Entry 7UGN (electron microscopy, 3.40 A resolution); this record covers chains A and J of the 18 polymer chains in the assembly.

# Chain A
Protein: Envelope glycoprotein gp120
Organism: Human immunodeficiency virus 1
Reference sequence: Q2N0S5 (Q2N0S5_9HIV1); aligned to UniProt positions 31-481 over residues 32-506 (the alignment contains insertions or deletions, so no single offset holds)
Sequence (451 residues; each row starts with the number of its first residue; note: 26 numbers in that range are skipped by the numbering (no residue carries them; nothing is unmodelled there)):
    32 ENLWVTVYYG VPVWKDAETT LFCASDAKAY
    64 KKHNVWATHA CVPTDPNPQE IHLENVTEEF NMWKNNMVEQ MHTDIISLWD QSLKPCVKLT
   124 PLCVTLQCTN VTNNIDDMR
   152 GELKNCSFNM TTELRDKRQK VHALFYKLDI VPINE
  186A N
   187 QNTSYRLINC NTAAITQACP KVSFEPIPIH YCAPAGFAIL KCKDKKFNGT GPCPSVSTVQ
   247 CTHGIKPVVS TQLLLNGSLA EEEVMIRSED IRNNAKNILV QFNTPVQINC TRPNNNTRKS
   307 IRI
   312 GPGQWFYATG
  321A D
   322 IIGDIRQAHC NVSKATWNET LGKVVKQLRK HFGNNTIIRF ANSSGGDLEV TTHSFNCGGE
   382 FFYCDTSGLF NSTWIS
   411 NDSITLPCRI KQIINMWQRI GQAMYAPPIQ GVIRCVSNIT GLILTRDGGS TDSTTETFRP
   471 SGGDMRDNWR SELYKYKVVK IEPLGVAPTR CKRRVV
Construct notes: conflict Lys64 (Glu63 in Q2N0S5), Arg169 (Lys160 in Q2N0S5), His173 (Tyr164 in Q2N0S5), Ala174 (Ser165 in Q2N0S5), Lys178 (Arg169 in Q2N0S5), Ile181 (Val172 in Q2N0S5), Pro183 (Gln174 in Q2N0S5), Thr189 (Lys188 in Q2N0S5), Ser190 (Glu189 in Q2N0S5), Ala199 (Ser198 in Q2N0S5), Asp276 (Asn275 in Q2N0S5), Arg278 (Thr277 in Q2N0S5), Trp316 (Ala313 in Q2N0S5), Asn332 (Thr330 in Q2N0S5), Asp386 (Asn384 in Q2N0S5), Asp462 (Asn459 in Q2N0S5), Ser471 (Gly468 in Q2N0S5), Cys501 (Ala498 in Q2N0S5)
Disulfides: Cys54-Cys74, Cys119-Cys205, Cys126-Cys196, Cys131-Cys157, Cys218-Cys247, Cys228-Cys239, Cys296-Cys331, Cys378-Cys445, Cys385-Cys418
Covalent attachments: N-acetylglucosamine (NAG) linked to Asn88, Asn133, Asn156, Asn160, Asn234, Asn262, Asn295, Asn301, Asn363, Asn392; glycan linked to Asn332
From the paper describing this entry:
  - post-translational modification sites: Asn234, Asn363, Asn392

# Chain J
Protein: BG24 inferred germline Fab with germline CDR3s light chain
Organism: Homo sapiens
Notes: antibody fragment or engineered binder
Sequence (106 residues; numbered 1 to 106; the number before each row is that of its first residue):
     1 QSALTQPRSV SGSPGQSVTI SCTGTSSDVG GYNYVSWYQQ HPGKAPKLMI YDVSKRPSGV
    61 PDRFSGSKSG NTASLTISGL QAEDEADYYC SSYEYFGGGT KLTVLS
Disordered / not traced: 1

# How chain A and chain J interact
Contacting residue pairs (5):
  Arg278(A) with Tyr93(J)
  Asn280(A) with Glu94(J), hydrogen bond
  Gly459(A) with Glu94(J); Tyr95(J)
  Ser463(A) with Ser2(J)
Interface residues without a listed pair, chain A (5 interface residues in all): Ser460
Interface residues without a listed pair, chain J (5 interface residues in all): Val29

# Summary
The chain A/chain J interface involves 5 residues from each chain, with 1 hydrogen bond. The hydrogen-bonded
pair is Asn280(A)-Glu94(J). N-acetylglucosamine is covalently linked to Asn88(A), Asn133(A), Asn156(A),
Asn160(A), Asn234(A) and Asn262(A) and 4 more. From the paper: modification sites Asn234(A), Asn363(A) and
Asn392(A).
Chain A is Envelope glycoprotein gp120 (Human immunodeficiency virus 1) and chain J is BG24 inferred germline
Fab with germline CDR3s light chain (Homo sapiens); the structure, Cryo-EM structure of BG24 inferred germline
Fabs with germline CDR3s and 10-1074 Fabs in complex with ..., was determined by electron microscopy,
deposited together with 7UGM, 7UGP, 7UGQ and 7UGO.
